Entry 6VMJ (X-ray diffraction, 2.95 A resolution); this record covers chains A and B of the 3 polymer chains in the assembly.

Chain A:
Protein: Fab20D12 Light Chain
Organism: Homo sapiens
Sequence (214 residues; numbered 1 to 214; the number before each row is that of its first residue):
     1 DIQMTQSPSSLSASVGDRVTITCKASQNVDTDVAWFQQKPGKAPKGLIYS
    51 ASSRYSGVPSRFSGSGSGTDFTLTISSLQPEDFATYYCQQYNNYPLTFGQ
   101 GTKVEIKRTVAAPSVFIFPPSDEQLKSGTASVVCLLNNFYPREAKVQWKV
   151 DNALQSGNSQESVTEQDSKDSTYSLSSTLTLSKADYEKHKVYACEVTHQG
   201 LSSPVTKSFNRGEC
Not modelled in the structure: 214
Disulfides: Cys-23/Cys-88, Cys-134/Cys-194

Chain B:
Protein: Fab20D12 heavy chain
Organism: Homo sapiens
Sequence (223 residues; row label = number of the first residue in the row; note: 2 numbers in that range are skipped by the numbering (no residue carries them; nothing is unmodelled there); a row labelled like 82A-82C holds insertion residues (82A, then the next letters in order)):
     1 EVQLVQSGAEVKKPGASVKVSCKASGYTFTSYYMYWVRQAPGQGLEWIGE
    51 IN
   52A P
    53 TSGGTNFNEKFKSRATLTVDTSTSTAYLEL
82A-82C SSL
    83 RSEDTAVYYCAREGGFAY
   103 WGQGTLVTVSSASTKGPSVFPLAPSSKSTSGGTAALGCLVKDYFPEPVTV
   153 SWNSGALTSGVHTFPAVLQSSGLYSLSSVVTVPSSSLGTQTYICNVNHKP
   203 SNTKVDKKVEPKSCDKTHT
Not modelled in the structure: 129-132, 214-221
Disulfides: Cys-22/Cys-92, Cys-140/Cys-196

Chain A / chain B interface:
Residue-residue contacts (59; chain A residue first):
  Phe-36(A) with Tyr-35(B); Trp-103(B), hydrophobic
  Gln-38(A) with Gln-39(B)
  Lys-42(A) with Tyr-91(B)
  Ala-43(A) with Tyr-91(B), hydrophobic; Gly-104(B)
  Pro-44(A) with Leu-45(B), hydrophobic; Trp-103(B), hydrophobic
  Gly-46(A) with Ala-99(B)
  Tyr-55(A) with Gly-97(B); Phe-98(B), hydrophobic; Ala-99(B)
  Ser-56(A) with Phe-98(B)
  Tyr-87(A) with Gln-39(B); Gln-43(B); Gly-44(B); Leu-45(B), hydrophobic
  Gln-89(A) with Tyr-35(B), hydrogen bond
  Tyr-94(A) with Trp-47(B), hydrophobic; Glu-50(B), hydrogen bond; Asn-58(B)
  Pro-95(A) with Trp-47(B), hydrophobic
  Leu-96(A) with Trp-47(B)
  Phe-98(A) with Val-37(B), hydrophobic; Leu-45(B); Trp-47(B)
  Phe-116(A) with Ala-137(B), hydrophobic
  Phe-118(A) with Leu-124(B); Ala-125(B); Ala-137(B)
  Ser-121(A) with Phe-122(B); Pro-123(B)
  Glu-123(A) with Lys-209(B), salt bridge
  Gln-124(A) with Phe-122(B); Leu-141(B); Lys-143(B)
  Ser-131(A) with Leu-141(B); Lys-143(B), hydrogen bond
  Val-133(A) with Leu-124(B), hydrophobic
  Leu-135(A) with Phe-166(B), hydrophobic; Val-181(B), hydrophobic
  Asn-137(A) with His-164(B), hydrogen bond; Thr-183(B)
  Asn-138(A) with His-164(B)
  Gln-160(A) with Val-169(B); Leu-170(B), hydrogen bond (side chain-backbone); Gln-171(B)
  Ser-162(A) with Phe-166(B); Pro-167(B), hydrogen bond (side chain-backbone); Val-169(B)
  Val-163(A) with Pro-167(B)
  Thr-164(A) with Phe-166(B)
  Asp-167(A) with His-164(B), salt bridge
  Ser-174(A) with His-164(B); Phe-166(B)
  Leu-175(A) with Phe-166(B)
  Ser-176(A) with Phe-166(B); Ser-179(B), hydrogen bond
  Thr-180(A) with Lys-143(B)
Interface residues without a listed pair, chain A (35 interface residues in all): Thr-129, Glu-161
Interface residues without a listed pair, chain B (41 interface residues in all): Glu-46, Asn-60, Glu-95, Gln-105, Pro-126, Thr-135, Ala-136, Leu-138, Thr-165

Summary:
The interface between chain A and chain B involves 35 residues on one side and 41 on the other, with 7
hydrogen bonds and 2 salt bridges. Among the polar pairs are Glu-123(A)/Lys-209(B), Asp-167(A)/His-164(B) and
Gln-89(A)/Tyr-35(B).
Chain A is Fab20D12 Light Chain and chain B is Fab20D12 heavy chain, both from Homo sapiens; the structure,
Crystal structure of human Complement Factor D with anti-Factor D Fab 20D12, was determined by X-ray
diffraction.
